Entry 3VQM (X-ray diffraction, 2.55 A resolution); this record covers chains A and B of the 4 polymer chains in the assembly.

# Chain A (and B)
Protein: Small heat shock protein StHsp14.0
From: Sulfolobus tokodaii
Notes: engineered mutation(s): deletion of 8 C-terminal residues; chain B of this document is another copy of the same molecule, construct and numbering; everything in this record applies to it too
UniProtKB: Q970D9 (Q970D9_SULTO); numbering as in UniProt (aligned over 1-115)
Sequence (115 residues; each row starts with the number of its first residue):
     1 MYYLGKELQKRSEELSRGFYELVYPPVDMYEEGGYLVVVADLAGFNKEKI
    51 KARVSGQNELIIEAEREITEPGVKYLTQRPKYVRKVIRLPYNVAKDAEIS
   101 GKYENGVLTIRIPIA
Disordered / not traced: 1-4 (chain B: 1-10)

# How chain A and chain B interact
Residue-residue contacts (90; chain A residue first):
  G5(A) - F19(B)
  L8(A) - F19(B)  hydrophobic
  R11(A) - R88(B)
  S12(A) - K85(B)
  S12(A) - R88(B)
  R17(A) - D28(B)  salt bridge
  F19(A) - F19(B)  hydrophobic
  Y20(A) - V23(B)  hydrogen bond (side chain-backbone)
  Y20(A) - P26(B)  hydrophobic
  Y20(A) - K85(B)
  V23(A) - Y20(B)  hydrogen bond (backbone-side chain)
  Y24(A) - Y24(B)
  Y24(A) - P26(B)
  P26(A) - Y20(B)  hydrophobic
  P26(A) - Y24(B)  hydrophobic
  P26(A) - Q78(B)
  P26(A) - R79(B)
  V27(A) - L76(B)  hydrophobic
  V27(A) - T77(B)
  V27(A) - Q78(B)  hydrogen bond (backbone-side chain)
  D28(A) - E70(B)
  D28(A) - L76(B)
  D28(A) - T77(B)
  D28(A) - Q78(B)  hydrogen bond (side chain-backbone)
  D28(A) - R79(B)  salt bridge
  M29(A) - K74(B)
  M29(A) - Y75(B)  hydrogen bond (backbone-backbone)
  M29(A) - L76(B)  hydrogen bond (backbone-backbone)
  Y30(A) - E70(B)
  Y30(A) - P71(B)
  Y30(A) - V73(B)
  Y30(A) - Y75(B)  hydrophobic
  E31(A) - G72(B)
  E31(A) - V73(B)  hydrogen bond (backbone-backbone)
  E31(A) - Y75(B)
  E32(A) - P71(B)
  V39(A) - R79(B)
  D41(A) - Y24(B)  hydrogen bond
  D41(A) - A43(B)
  D41(A) - R66(B)  salt bridge
  D41(A) - R79(B)  salt bridge
  A43(A) - D41(B)
  A43(A) - L42(B)
  A43(A) - A43(B)  hydrophobic
  A43(A) - N105(B)
  A43(A) - G106(B)
  G44(A) - N105(B)  hydrogen bond (backbone-backbone)
  G44(A) - V107(B)
  F45(A) - N105(B)  hydrogen bond (backbone-side chain)
  R66(A) - D41(B)  salt bridge
  E70(A) - D28(B)
  E70(A) - Y30(B)
  P71(A) - Y30(B)
  P71(A) - E31(B)
  P71(A) - E32(B)
  G72(A) - E31(B)
  V73(A) - Y30(B)
  V73(A) - E31(B)  hydrogen bond (backbone-backbone)
  Y75(A) - M29(B)  hydrogen bond (backbone-backbone)
  Y75(A) - P90(B)  hydrophobic
  Y75(A) - Y91(B)  hydrogen bond
  L76(A) - V27(B)
  L76(A) - D28(B)
  L76(A) - M29(B)  hydrogen bond (backbone-backbone)
  T77(A) - D28(B)
  Q78(A) - P26(B)
  Q78(A) - V27(B)  hydrogen bond (side chain-backbone)
  Q78(A) - D28(B)  hydrogen bond (backbone-side chain)
  Q78(A) - K85(B)  hydrogen bond
  R79(A) - P26(B)
  R79(A) - D28(B)  salt bridge
  R79(A) - V39(B)
  R79(A) - D41(B)  salt bridge
  P80(A) - D41(B)
  K85(A) - Y20(B)  hydrogen bond
  K85(A) - Q78(B)  hydrogen bond
  V86(A) - R11(B)
  V86(A) - S12(B)
  R88(A) - S12(B)  hydrogen bond (side chain-backbone)
  Y91(A) - Y75(B)  hydrogen bond
  Y103(A) - N105(B)
  N105(A) - A43(B)
  N105(A) - G44(B)  hydrogen bond (backbone-backbone)
  N105(A) - F45(B)  hydrogen bond (side chain-backbone)
  N105(A) - Y103(B)
  N105(A) - G106(B)
  G106(A) - A43(B)
  G106(A) - N105(B)
  G106(A) - G106(B)
  V107(A) - G44(B)
Also at the interface, not in a pair above, chain A (50 interface residues in all): E13, L15, P25, L36, A40, L42, I68, K74, I87, P90
Also at the interface, not in a pair above, chain B (44 interface residues in all): L15, L22, P25, A40, I68, I87

# Summary
Chain A and chain B form an interface of 50 and 44 residues respectively; the contacts include 23 hydrogen
bonds and 7 salt bridges. Polar contacts include R17(A)-D28(B), D28(A)-R79(B) and D41(A)-R66(B).
Chain A and chain B are both Small heat shock protein StHsp14.0 (Sulfolobus tokodaii); the structure, Small
heat shock protein hsp14.0 of C-terminal deletion variant with C-terminal peptide, was determined by X-ray
diffraction together with 3VQK and 3VQL from the same study.
